Entry 6V7B (electron microscopy, 3.40 A resolution); this record covers chains 2 and F of the 48 polymer chains in the assembly.

# Chain 2
Molecule: A-DNA
Source organism: Pyrobaculum filamentous virus 1
Sequence (323 nucleotides; row label = number of the first residue in the row):
   210 TATATATATATATATATATATATATATATATATATATATATATATATATA
   260 TATATATATATATATATATATATATATATATATATATATATATATATATA
   310 TATATATATATATATATATATATATATATATATATATATATATATATATA
   360 TATATATATATATATATATATATATATATATATATATATATATATATATA
   410 TATATATATATATATATATATATATATATATATATATATATATATATATA
   460 TATATATATATATATATATATATATATATATATATATATATATATATATA
   510 TATATATATATATATATATATAT

# Chain F
Protein: Structural protein VP1
Source organism: Pyrobaculum filamentous virus 1
Reference sequence: A0A140F3K6 (A0A140F3K6_9VIRU); residue numbers follow UniProt; this construct covers 1-129
Amino-acid sequence (129 residues; each row starts with the number of its first residue):
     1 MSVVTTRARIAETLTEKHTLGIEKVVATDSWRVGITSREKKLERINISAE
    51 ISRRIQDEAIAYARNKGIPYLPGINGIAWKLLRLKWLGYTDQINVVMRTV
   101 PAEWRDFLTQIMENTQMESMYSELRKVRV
Not modelled in the structure: 1-9, 129
Differences from the reference sequence: conflict Glu43 (Gly in A0A140F3K6), Arg54 (Lys in A0A140F3K6), Thr115 (Ile in A0A140F3K6)

# Interface between chain 2 and chain F
Residue-residue contacts (34):
  DA397(2) with Gly73(F), base contact; Gly76(F), base contact; Ile77(F), phosphate contact
  DT398(2) with Gly76(F), sugar contact; Trp79(F), base contact; Lys80(F), salt bridge to the phosphate
  DA399(2) with Ser48(F), hydrogen bond to the base; Trp79(F), sugar contact; Lys80(F), phosphate contact; Arg83(F), salt bridge to the phosphate
  DT400(2) with Arg44(F), phosphate contact; Ile45(F), base contact; Ser48(F), sugar contact; Lys126(F), sugar contact
  DA401(2) with Lys41(F), sugar contact; Arg44(F), salt bridge to the phosphate
  DT402(2) with Trp31(F), hydrogen bond to the base; Gly34(F), phosphate contact; Ile35(F), sugar contact; Arg38(F), salt bridge to the phosphate; Lys41(F), salt bridge to the phosphate
  DA403(2) with Val25(F), sugar contact; Ser30(F), sugar contact; Trp31(F), sugar contact; Arg38(F), salt bridge to the phosphate
  DT404(2) with His18(F), hydrogen bond to the base; Gly21(F), sugar contact; Lys24(F), salt bridge to the phosphate; Val25(F), sugar contact
  DA405(2) with Leu14(F), phosphate contact; Lys17(F), sugar contact; His18(F), sugar contact
  DT406(2) with Leu14(F), phosphate contact; Lys17(F), salt bridge to the phosphate
Other interface residues (no listed pair), chain F (25 interface residues in all): Ile22, Leu42, Glu123

# Summary
Chain 2 and chain F form an interface of 10 and 25 residues respectively; the contacts include 3 hydrogen
bonds and 8 salt bridges. Polar contacts include DA399(2)-Ser48(F), DT402(2)-Trp31(F) and DT404(2)-His18(F).
Chain 2 is A-DNA and chain F is Structural protein VP1, both from Pyrobaculum filamentous virus 1; the
structure, Cryo-EM reconstruction of Pyrobaculum filamentous virus 2 (PFV2), was determined by electron
microscopy.
